4LHU - chains D and G of the 4 polymer chains in the assembly; structure by X-ray diffraction, 2.87 A resolution.

# Chain D
Molecule: 9C2 TCR delta chain
From: Homo sapiens
Sequence (236 residues; row label = number of the first residue in the row):
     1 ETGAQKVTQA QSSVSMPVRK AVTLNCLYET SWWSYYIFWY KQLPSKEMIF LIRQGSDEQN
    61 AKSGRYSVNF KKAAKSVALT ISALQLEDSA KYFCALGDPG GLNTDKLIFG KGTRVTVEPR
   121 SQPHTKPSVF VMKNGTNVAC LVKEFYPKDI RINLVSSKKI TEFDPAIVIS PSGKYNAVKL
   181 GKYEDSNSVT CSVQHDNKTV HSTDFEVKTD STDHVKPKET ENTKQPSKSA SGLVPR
Not modelled in the structure: 1-4, 207-236
Cystine bridges: C26-C94
Glycans and other covalent adducts: N-acetylglucosamine (NAG) linked to N134

# Chain G
Molecule: 9C2 TCR gamma chain
From: Homo sapiens
Sequence (251 residues; numbered 1 to 251; the number before each row is that of its first residue):
     1 ETGSSNLEGG TKSVTRPTRS SAEITCDLTV INAFYIHWYL HQEGKAPQRL LYYDVSNSKD
    61 VLESGLSPGK YYTHTPRRWS WILILRNLIE NDSGVYYCAT WDRGNPKTHY YKKLFGSGTT
   121 LVVTDKQLDA DVSPKPTIFL PSIAETKLQK AGTYLCLLEK FFPDVIKIHW QEKKSNTILG
   181 SQEGNTMKTN DTYMKFSWLT VPEESLDKEH RCIVRHENNK NGVDQEIIFP PIKTDVITMD
   241 PKDNASGLVP R
Not modelled in the structure: 1-9, 237-251
Cystine bridges: C26-C98

# Interface between chain D and chain G
Contacting residue pairs - 71 pairs, chain D then chain G:
  F38(D) - W101(G)  hydrophobic
  Y40(D) - K113(G)  hydrogen bond (side chain-backbone)
  Y40(D) - F115(G)  hydrophobic
  Q42(D) - H41(G)  hydrogen bond
  Q42(D) - Y97(G)  hydrogen bond
  S45(D) - T11(G)
  S45(D) - K167(G)
  K46(D) - Y97(G)  hydrogen bond (backbone-side chain)
  M48(D) - F115(G)  hydrophobic
  F50(D) - K112(G)
  R53(D) - Y110(G)
  F93(D) - H41(G)
  F93(D) - P47(G)
  G100(D) - W101(G)
  L102(D) - W101(G)
  N103(D) - F34(G)
  N103(D) - Y35(G)
  N103(D) - H37(G)  hydrogen bond (backbone-side chain)
  N103(D) - W101(G)
  T104(D) - Y35(G)
  T104(D) - H37(G)  hydrogen bond (backbone-side chain)
  T104(D) - R49(G)  hydrogen bond (backbone-side chain)
  T104(D) - Y52(G)
  D105(D) - H37(G)  hydrogen bond (backbone-side chain)
  D105(D) - R49(G)  hydrogen bond (backbone-side chain)
  D105(D) - W101(G)  hydrogen bond (backbone-side chain)
  D105(D) - K113(G)  hydrogen bond (backbone-side chain)
  K106(D) - Y39(G)
  K106(D) - R49(G)
  K106(D) - E63(G)  salt bridge
  K106(D) - K113(G)
  L107(D) - Y39(G)  hydrogen bond (backbone-side chain)
  L107(D) - W101(G)  hydrophobic
  L107(D) - K113(G)
  F109(D) - Y39(G)  hydrophobic
  F109(D) - A46(G)
  F109(D) - P47(G)
  F109(D) - F115(G)  hydrophobic
  G110(D) - A46(G)
  G110(D) - P47(G)
  K111(D) - G44(G)
  S128(D) - Q149(G)  hydrogen bond
  F130(D) - E145(G)
  F130(D) - Q149(G)
  V131(D) - S142(G)
  V131(D) - A144(G)  hydrophobic
  M132(D) - F139(G)  hydrophobic
  M132(D) - L140(G)
  M132(D) - S142(G)
  M132(D) - T153(G)
  M132(D) - L155(G)
  K133(D) - F139(G)
  N134(D) - I138(G)  hydrogen bond (side chain-backbone)
  N137(D) - T137(G)
  N137(D) - F139(G)
  L141(D) - E145(G)
  L141(D) - T153(G)
  K143(D) - Q149(G)
  F163(D) - M194(G)  hydrophobic
  Y175(D) - Q182(G)
  Y175(D) - E183(G)
  Y175(D) - W198(G)
  N176(D) - W198(G)
  V178(D) - L155(G)  hydrophobic
  V178(D) - F196(G)
  V178(D) - W198(G)  hydrophobic
  L180(D) - F139(G)  hydrophobic
  L180(D) - L155(G)  hydrophobic
  L180(D) - L157(G)  hydrophobic
  E206(D) - A144(G)
  E206(D) - L148(G)
Interface residues without a listed pair, chain D (40 interface residues in all): E47, A139, D164, A166, I169, F205
Interface residues without a listed pair, chain G (43 interface residues in all): K45, V95, Y111, S117, Y154, G184, M187

# Overview
40 residues of chain D face 43 of chain G across their interface, with 14 hydrogen bonds and 1 salt bridge.
Polar pairs include K106(D)-E63(G), Y40(D)-K113(G) and Q42(D)-H41(G). N-acetylglucosamine is covalently linked
to N134(D).
Here chain D is 9C2 TCR delta chain and chain G is 9C2 TCR gamma chain, both from Homo sapiens. Entry 4LHU
(Crystal Structure of 9C2 TCR bound to CD1d) was determined by X-ray diffraction, deposited together with
4LFH.
